Entry 4NTO (X-ray diffraction, 2.15 A resolution); this record covers chain A.

== Chain A ==
Protein: accelerated-cell-death 11
Organism: Arabidopsis thaliana
UniProt: O64587 (O64587_ARATH); residues 1-206 here = UniProt positions 1-206
Chain sequence (207 residues; numbered 0 to 206; the number before each row is that of its first residue; numbering starts at 0):
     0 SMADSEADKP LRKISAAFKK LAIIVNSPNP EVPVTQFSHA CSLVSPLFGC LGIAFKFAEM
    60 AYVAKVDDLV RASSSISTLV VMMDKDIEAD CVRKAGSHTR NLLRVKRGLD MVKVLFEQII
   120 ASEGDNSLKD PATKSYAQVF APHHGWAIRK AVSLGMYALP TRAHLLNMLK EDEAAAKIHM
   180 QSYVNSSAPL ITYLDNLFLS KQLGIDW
Not modelled in the structure: 0-6
Differences from the reference sequence: expression tag (0); engineered mutation Ala60 (Asp in O64587)
Ligand contacts:
  - 1PW ((2S,3R,4E)-2-(acetylamino)-3-hydroxyoctadec-4-en-1-yl dihydrogen phosphate), molecule 1: Lys55, Phe56, Met59, Ala60, Lys64, Arg99, Arg103, His143, Ile147
  - 1PW, molecule 2: Ala146, Ile147, Ala150
Reported in the primary citation:
  - binding site for 1PW: Lys64, Arg99, Arg103
  - mutagenesis - F47Q, R99A, R99E, R103A: decreased catalytic activity

== Overview ==
Bound to chain A: compound 1PW. From the paper: a binding site for 1PW at Lys64, Arg99 and Arg103; F47Q, R99A
and R99E, among others, reduce catalytic activity.
Chain A is accelerated-cell-death 11 (Arabidopsis thaliana); the structure, Crystal structure of D60A mutant
of Arabidopsis ACD11 (accelerated-cell-death 11) complexed with C2 ceramide-1-phosphate (d18:1/2:0) at ...,
was determined by X-ray diffraction (same publication as 4NT1, 4NT2, 4NTG and 4NTI).
